PDB entry 6VZI | X-ray diffraction, 2.72 A resolution | chains H and L of the 6 polymer chains in the assembly

# Chain H
Name: 3H109L Fab heavy chain
Organism: Homo sapiens
Notes: antibody fragment or engineered binder
Sequence (244 residues; each row starts with the number of its first residue; a row labelled like 82A-82C holds insertion residues (82A, then the next letters in order)):
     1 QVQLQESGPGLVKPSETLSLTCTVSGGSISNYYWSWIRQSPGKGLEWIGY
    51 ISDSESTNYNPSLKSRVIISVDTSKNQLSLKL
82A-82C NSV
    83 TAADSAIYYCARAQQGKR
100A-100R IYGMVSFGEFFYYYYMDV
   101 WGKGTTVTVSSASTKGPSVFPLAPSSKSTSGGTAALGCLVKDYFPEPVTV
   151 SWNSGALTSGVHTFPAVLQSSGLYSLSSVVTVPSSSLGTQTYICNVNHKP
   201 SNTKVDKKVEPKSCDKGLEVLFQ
Unresolved in the structure: 126-131, 212-223
Disulfides: Cys-22/Cys-92

# Chain L
Name: 3H109L Fab light chain
Organism: Homo sapiens
Notes: engineered mutation(s): E184M, S188M; antibody fragment or engineered binder
Sequence (217 residues; each row starts with the number of its first residue; a row labelled like 67A-67C holds insertion residues (67A, then the next letters in order)):
     3 SVTSYVRPLSVALGETASISCGRQALGSRAVQWYQHRPGQAPILLIYNNQ
    53 DRPSGIPERFSGTPD
67A-67C INF
    68 GTRATLTISGVEAGDEADYYCHMWDSRS
95A-95C GFS
    96 WSFGGATRLTVLGQPKAAPSVTLFPPSSEELQANKATLVCLISDFYPGAV
   146 TVAWKADSSPVKAGVETTTPSKQSNNKYAASSYLSLTPMQWKMHKSYSCQ
   196 VTHEGSTVEKTVAPTECS
Unresolved in the structure: 3-5, 211-213
Disulfides: Cys-23/Cys-88, Cys-135/Cys-194

# Chain H / chain L interface
Residue-residue contacts (84; chain H residue first):
  Gln-39(H) / His-38(L)  hydrogen bond
  Gly-42(H) / Ser-6(L)
  Lys-43(H) / Ser-6(L)  hydrogen bond
  Gly-44(H) / Ser-6(L)
  Gly-44(H) / Tyr-87(L)
  Leu-45(H) / Pro-44(L)  hydrophobic
  Leu-45(H) / Tyr-87(L)  hydrogen bond (backbone-side chain)
  Leu-45(H) / Phe-98(L)
  Trp-47(H) / His-89(L)
  Trp-47(H) / Trp-91(L)  hydrophobic
  Trp-47(H) / Ser-95C(L)
  Trp-47(H) / Trp-96(L)
  Trp-47(H) / Phe-98(L)  hydrophobic
  Gly-49(H) / Trp-96(L)
  Asn-58(H) / Phe-95B(L)
  Asn-58(H) / Trp-96(L)
  Tyr-59(H) / Trp-96(L)
  Asn-60(H) / Trp-96(L)
  Pro-61(H) / Trp-96(L)
  Tyr-91(H) / Gln-42(L)  hydrogen bond (side chain-backbone)
  Tyr-91(H) / Ala-43(L)  hydrophobic
  Arg-100(H) / Ser-30(L)
  Arg-100(H) / Arg-31(L)  hydrogen bond (side chain-backbone)
  Arg-100(H) / Asn-51(L)
  Arg-100(H) / Asp-67(L)  salt bridge
  Tyr-100B(H) / Ser-30(L)
  Tyr-100B(H) / Ser-93(L)  hydrogen bond
  Phe-100K(H) / Ser-30(L)
  Phe-100K(H) / Trp-91(L)  hydrophobic
  Phe-100K(H) / Asp-92(L)
  Phe-100K(H) / Ser-93(L)
  Tyr-100L(H) / Trp-91(L)
  Tyr-100M(H) / Ala-32(L)  hydrophobic
  Tyr-100M(H) / Gln-34(L)
  Tyr-100M(H) / Asn-50(L)  hydrogen bond
  Tyr-100M(H) / Trp-91(L)  hydrophobic
  Tyr-100N(H) / Trp-91(L)
  Tyr-100N(H) / Phe-95B(L)  hydrophobic
  Tyr-100O(H) / Gln-34(L)
  Tyr-100O(H) / Tyr-36(L)
  Tyr-100O(H) / Leu-46(L)  hydrophobic
  Tyr-100O(H) / Tyr-49(L)
  Met-100P(H) / Tyr-36(L)  hydrogen bond (backbone-side chain)
  Met-100P(H) / Leu-46(L)
  Met-100P(H) / Phe-98(L)  hydrophobic
  Asp-100Q(H) / Leu-46(L)
  Trp-101(H) / Pro-44(L)
  Gly-102(H) / Ala-43(L)
  Phe-120(H) / Ser-122(L)
  Phe-120(H) / Glu-124(L)
  Phe-120(H) / Glu-125(L)
  Pro-121(H) / Ser-122(L)  hydrogen bond (backbone-side chain)
  Pro-121(H) / Glu-124(L)
  Leu-122(H) / Phe-119(L)  hydrophobic
  Ala-123(H) / Phe-119(L)
  Ala-135(H) / Phe-119(L)
  Leu-136(H) / Phe-119(L)  hydrophobic
  Leu-139(H) / Glu-125(L)
  Leu-139(H) / Thr-132(L)
  Leu-139(H) / Tyr-178(L)  hydrophobic
  Lys-141(H) / Glu-125(L)  salt bridge
  Lys-141(H) / Thr-132(L)
  His-162(H) / Gln-168(L)  hydrogen bond
  Phe-164(H) / Leu-136(L)  hydrophobic
  Phe-164(H) / Ile-137(L)
  Phe-164(H) / Ser-138(L)
  Phe-164(H) / Ala-174(L)  hydrophobic
  Phe-164(H) / Ala-175(L)
  Phe-164(H) / Ser-176(L)
  Pro-165(H) / Thr-163(L)
  Pro-165(H) / Ser-166(L)
  Pro-165(H) / Ser-176(L)
  Ala-166(H) / Thr-163(L)  hydrogen bond (backbone-side chain)
  Val-167(H) / Glu-161(L)
  Val-167(H) / Thr-163(L)
  Val-167(H) / Tyr-178(L)  hydrophobic
  Leu-168(H) / Glu-161(L)
  Gln-169(H) / Glu-161(L)
  Ser-170(H) / Glu-161(L)  hydrogen bond (backbone-side chain)
  Leu-176(H) / Tyr-178(L)
  Ser-177(H) / Leu-136(L)
  Ser-177(H) / Tyr-178(L)  hydrogen bond (backbone-side chain)
  Val-179(H) / Phe-119(L)  hydrophobic
  Val-179(H) / Leu-136(L)  hydrophobic
Other interface residues (no listed pair), chain H (49 interface residues in all): Ile-37, Glu-46, Ile-48, Tyr-50, Ile-89, Gly-137, Ser-175
Other interface residues (no listed pair), chain L (44 interface residues in all): Gly-41, Pro-120, Lys-130, Val-134

# In short
The interface between chain H and chain L involves 49 residues on one side and 44 on the other, with 13
hydrogen bonds and 2 salt bridges. Polar contacts include Arg-100(H)/Asp-67(L), Lys-141(H)/Glu-125(L) and
Gln-39(H)/His-38(L).
Chain H is 3H109L Fab heavy chain and chain L is 3H109L Fab light chain, both from Homo sapiens; the
structure, Crystal Structure of HIV-1 CAP256 RnS-3mut-2G-SOSIP.664 Prefusion Env Trimer in Complex with Human
Antibodies 3H109L and ..., was determined by X-ray diffraction, deposited together with 6W03.
